Entry 9GUR (electron microscopy, 4.20 A resolution (low resolution: residue-level contacts below are approximate; hydrogen-bond / salt-bridge calls are withheld)); this record covers chains 7 and 4 of the 9 polymer chains in the assembly.

== Chain 7 ==
Molecule: Template DNA strand
Sequence (30 nucleotides; numbered 10 to 39; the number before each row is that of its first residue):
    10 GTCCTATCGATCTTCGGAAGAGATTCAGAG
Disordered / not traced: 39

== Chain 4 ==
Molecule: DNA-directed RNA polymerase subunit beta'
Organism: Escherichia coli K-12
Notes: EC 2.7.7.6
UniProt: P0A8T7 (RPOC_ECOLI); numbering as in UniProt (aligned over 15-1373)
Sequence (1359 residues; each row starts with the number of its first residue):
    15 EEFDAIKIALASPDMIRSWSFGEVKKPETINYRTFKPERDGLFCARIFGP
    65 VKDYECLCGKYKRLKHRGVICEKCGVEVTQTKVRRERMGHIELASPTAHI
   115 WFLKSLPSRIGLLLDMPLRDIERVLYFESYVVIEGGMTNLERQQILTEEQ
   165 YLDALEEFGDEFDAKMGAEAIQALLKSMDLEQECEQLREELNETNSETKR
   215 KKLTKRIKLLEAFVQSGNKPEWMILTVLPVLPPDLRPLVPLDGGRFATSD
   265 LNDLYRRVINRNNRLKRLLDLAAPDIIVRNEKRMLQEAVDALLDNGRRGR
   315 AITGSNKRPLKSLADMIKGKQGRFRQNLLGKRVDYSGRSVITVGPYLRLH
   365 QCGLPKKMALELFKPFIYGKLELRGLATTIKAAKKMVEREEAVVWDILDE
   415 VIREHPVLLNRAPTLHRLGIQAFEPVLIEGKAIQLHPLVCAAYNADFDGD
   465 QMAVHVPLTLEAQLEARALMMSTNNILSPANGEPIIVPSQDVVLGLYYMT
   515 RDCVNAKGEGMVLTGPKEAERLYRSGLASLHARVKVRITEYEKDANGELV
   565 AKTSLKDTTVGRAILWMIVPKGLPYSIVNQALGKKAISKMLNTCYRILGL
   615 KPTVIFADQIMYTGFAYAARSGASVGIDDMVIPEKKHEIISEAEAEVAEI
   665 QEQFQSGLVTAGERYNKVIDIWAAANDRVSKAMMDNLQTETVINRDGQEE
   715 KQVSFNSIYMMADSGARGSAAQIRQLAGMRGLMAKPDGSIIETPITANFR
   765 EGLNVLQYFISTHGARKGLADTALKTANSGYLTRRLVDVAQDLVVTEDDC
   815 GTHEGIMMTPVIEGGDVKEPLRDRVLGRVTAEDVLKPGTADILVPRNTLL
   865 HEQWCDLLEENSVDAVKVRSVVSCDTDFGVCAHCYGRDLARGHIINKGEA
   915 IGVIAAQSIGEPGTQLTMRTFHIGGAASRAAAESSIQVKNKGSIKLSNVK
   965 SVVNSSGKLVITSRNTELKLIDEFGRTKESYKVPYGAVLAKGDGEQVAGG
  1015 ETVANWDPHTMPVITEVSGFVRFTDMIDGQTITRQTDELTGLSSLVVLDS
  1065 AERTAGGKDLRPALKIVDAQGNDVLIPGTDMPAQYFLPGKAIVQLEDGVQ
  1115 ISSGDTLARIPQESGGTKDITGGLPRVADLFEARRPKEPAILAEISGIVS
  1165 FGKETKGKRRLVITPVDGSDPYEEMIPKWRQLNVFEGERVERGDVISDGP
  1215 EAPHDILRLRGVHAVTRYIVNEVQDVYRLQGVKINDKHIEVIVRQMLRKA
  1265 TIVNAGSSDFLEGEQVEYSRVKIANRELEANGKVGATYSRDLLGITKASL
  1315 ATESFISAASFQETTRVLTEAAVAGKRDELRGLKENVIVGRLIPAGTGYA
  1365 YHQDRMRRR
Disordered / not traced: 934-951, 1127-1134
Bound ions: Zn2+ site 1: Cys70, Cys72, Cys85, Cys88; Mg2+: Asp460, Asp462, Asp464 (shared with 1 residue of chain X); Zn2+ site 2: Cys814, Cys888, Cys895, Cys898
Swiss-Prot annotation at these positions:
  - binding site (Zn(2+)): Cys70, Cys72, Cys85, Cys88, Cys814, Cys888, Cys895, Cys898
  - binding site (Mg(2+)): Asp460, Asp462, Asp464
  - modified residue: Lys983 (N6-acetyllysine)
  - mutagenesis: Gln504 (Q504P: Resistant to antibiotics salinamide A and B), Asn690 (N690D: Resistant to antibiotics salinamide A and B), Met697 (M697V: Resistant to antibiotics salinamide A and B), Ala735 (A735T: Resistant to antibiotics salinamide A and B), Arg738 (R738C/H/P/S: Resistant to antibiotics salinamide A and B), Ala748 (A748E: Resistant to antibiotics salinamide A and B), Pro758 (P758S/T: Resistant to antibiotics salinamide A and B), Phe763 (F763C: Resistant to antibiotics salinamide A and B), Ser775 (S775A: Resistant to antibiotics salinamide A and B), Ala779 (A779T/V: Resistant to antibiotics salinamide A and B), Arg780 (R780C: Resistant to antibiotics salinamide A and B), Gly782 (G782A/C: Resistant to antibiotics salinamide A and B), 1 further mutagenesis entry in UniProt

== Chain 7 / chain 4 interface ==
Contacting residue pairs - 18 pairs, chain 7 then chain 4:
  DC12(7) - Arg47(4)
  DC13(7) - Arg47(4)
  DA15(7) - Arg270(4)
  DT16(7) - Arg270(4)
  DT16(7) - Asn274(4)
  DT16(7) - Arg278(4)
  DC17(7) - Arg271(4)
  DG18(7) - Arg275(4)
  DG18(7) - Met298(4)
  DG18(7) - Thr317(4)
  DA19(7) - Arg314(4)
  DG29(7) - Arg1148(4)
  DG31(7) - Leu120(4)
  DG31(7) - Lys1311(4)
  DA32(7) - Leu120(4)
  DT33(7) - Pro131(4)
  DT33(7) - Leu132(4)
  DA38(7) - Lys1170(4)
Interface residues without a listed pair, chain 7 (14 interface residues in all): DA28, DA30
Interface residues without a listed pair, chain 4 (18 interface residues in all): Pro121, Arg133, Lys216

== Summary ==
Chain 7 and chain 4 form an interface of 14 and 18 residues respectively. Asp460(4), Asp462(4) and Asp464(4)
form the Mg2+ site. From UniProt: 8 Zn2+-binding residues, 3 Mg2+-binding residues and 13 mutagenesis sites on
chain 4.
Chain 7 is Template DNA strand and chain 4 is DNA-directed RNA polymerase subunit beta' (Escherichia coli
K-12); the structure, 30S mRNA delivery complex TEC resolved (TEC only), was determined by electron microscopy
(same publication as 9GUP, 9GUQ, 9GUS, 9GUT, 9GUU, 9GUV, 9GUW and 9GUX).
